6W09 - chains I and M of the 20 polymer chains in the assembly; structure by electron microscopy, 5.30 A resolution (low resolution: residue-level contacts below are approximate; hydrogen-bond / salt-bridge calls are withheld).

== Chain I ==
Molecule: Fab CHK-265 heavy chain
Organism: Homo sapiens
Notes: antibody fragment or engineered binder
Sequence (218 residues; each row starts with the number of its first residue):
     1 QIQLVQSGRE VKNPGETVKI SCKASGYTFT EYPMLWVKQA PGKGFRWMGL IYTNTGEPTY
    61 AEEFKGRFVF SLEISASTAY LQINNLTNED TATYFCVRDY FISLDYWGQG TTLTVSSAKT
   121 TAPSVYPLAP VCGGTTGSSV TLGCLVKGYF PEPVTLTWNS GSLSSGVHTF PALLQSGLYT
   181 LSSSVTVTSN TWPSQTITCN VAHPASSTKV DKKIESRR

== Chain M ==
Molecule: Fab CHK-265 light chain
Organism: Homo sapiens
Notes: antibody fragment or engineered binder
Sequence (211 residues; row label = number of the first residue in the row):
   219 QAVVTQESAL TTSPGETVTL TCRSNIGAVT SSNCANWVQE KPDHFFTGLI GDTNNRRSGV
   279 PARFSGSLIG DKAALTITGA QTEDEAIYFC ALWYNNLWVF GGGTKLTVLG QPKSSPSVTL
   339 FPPSSEELET NKATLVCTIT DFYPGVVTVD WKVDGTPVTQ GMETTQPSKQ SNNKYMASSY
   399 LTLTARAWER HSSYSCQVTH EGHTVEKSLS R

== How chain I and chain M interact ==
Pairs across the interface (18; chain I residue first):
  Lys43(I) - Gly320(M)
  Phe45(I) - Phe318(M)
  Leu50(I) - Asn314(M)
  Tyr106(I) - Phe264(M)
  Trp107(I) - Phe264(M)
  Gly108(I) - His262(M)
  Ala129(I) - Phe339(M)
  Val131(I) - Leu338(M)
  Val131(I) - Phe339(M)
  Cys132(I) - Ser428(M)
  His168(I) - Ile357(M)
  His168(I) - Met394(M)
  His168(I) - Ala395(M)
  Thr169(I) - Gln384(M)
  Thr169(I) - Ser386(M)
  Thr169(I) - Met394(M)
  Phe170(I) - Gln384(M)
  Ser182(I) - Ser396(M)
Also at the interface, not in a pair above, chain I (18 interface residues in all): Ile102, Ser103, Gln109, Pro130, Thr135
Also at the interface, not in a pair above, chain M (19 interface residues in all): Asp261, Asp270, Thr337, Pro340, Pro385

== Summary ==
18 residues of chain I and 19 residues of chain M are in contact.
Here chain I is Fab CHK-265 heavy chain and chain M is Fab CHK-265 light chain, both from Homo sapiens. Entry
6W09 (Human mAbs broadly protect against infection of arthritiogenic alphaviruses by recognizing conserved
elements of the MXR8 ...) was determined by electron microscopy (same publication as 6W2U, 6VYV and 6W1C).
